Entry 6Q36 (X-ray diffraction, 2.01 A resolution); this record covers chains B and D of the 4 polymer chains in the assembly.

[Chain B]
Name: Transcriptional enhancer factor TEF-3
Organism: Homo sapiens
Notes: fragment: C-terminal domain, YAP binding domain
UniProt: Q15561 (TEAD4_HUMAN); residues 217-434 here = UniProt positions 217-434
Amino-acid sequence (220 residues; row label = number of the first residue in the row):
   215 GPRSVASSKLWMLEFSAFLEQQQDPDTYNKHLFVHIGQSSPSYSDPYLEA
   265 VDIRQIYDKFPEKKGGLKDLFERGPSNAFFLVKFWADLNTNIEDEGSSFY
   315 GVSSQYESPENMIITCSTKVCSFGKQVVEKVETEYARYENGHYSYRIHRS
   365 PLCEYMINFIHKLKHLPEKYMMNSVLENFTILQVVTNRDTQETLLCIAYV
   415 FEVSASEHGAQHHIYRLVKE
Not modelled in the structure: 215-216, 306-309
Differences from the reference sequence: expression tag (215-216)
Covalently attached groups: myristic acid (MYR) linked to C367

[Chain D]
Name: Ace-pro-6CW-arg-leu-arg-lys-2JH-hyp-asp-ser-phe-aln-lys-glu-pro-NH2
Amino-acid sequence (17 residues; each row starts with the number of its first residue):
     1 XPXRLRKXPDSFXKEPX
Modified positions: ACE (acetyl group) at position 1, 6CW (6-chloro-L-tryptophan) at position 3, 2JH (3-cyclobutyl-L-alanine) at position 8, ALN (naphthalen-2-yl-3-alanine) at position 13, NH2 (amino group) at position 17; P9 (4-hydroxyproline; HYP)

[Chain B / chain D interface]
Pairs across the interface (36; chain B residue first):
  E263(B) - P9(D)
  E263(B) - S11(D)  hydrogen bond
  A264(B) - P9(D)
  V265(B) - 2JH_8(D)
  V265(B) - P9(D)
  D266(B) - K7(D)  salt bridge
  Q269(B) - R6(D)  hydrogen bond (backbone-side chain)
  Q269(B) - K7(D)  hydrogen bond (side chain-backbone)
  I270(B) - 6CW_3(D)
  D272(B) - R6(D)  salt bridge
  K273(B) - 6CW_3(D)
  K273(B) - R6(D)
  L295(B) - F12(D)  hydrophobic
  K297(B) - F12(D)  hydrogen bond (side chain-backbone)
  K297(B) - ALN_13(D)
  W299(B) - S11(D)
  W299(B) - F12(D)
  W299(B) - K14(D)
  W299(B) - E15(D)
  W299(B) - P16(D)
  E391(B) - 6CW_3(D)
  V414(B) - 6CW_3(D)
  V414(B) - F12(D)  hydrophobic
  E416(B) - ALN_13(D)
  S418(B) - E15(D)  hydrogen bond
  A419(B) - E15(D)  hydrogen bond (backbone-side chain)
  S420(B) - E15(D)
  Q425(B) - E15(D)
  Q425(B) - P16(D)
  H426(B) - P16(D)
  H427(B) - S11(D)  hydrogen bond (side chain-backbone)
  H427(B) - K14(D)  hydrogen bond (side chain-backbone)
  H427(B) - P16(D)
  Y429(B) - P9(D)
  Y429(B) - S11(D)  hydrogen bond
  Y429(B) - F12(D)  hydrogen bond (side chain-backbone)
Interface residues without a listed pair, chain B (24 interface residues in all): F274, G423, E434

[In short]
The interface between chain B and chain D involves 24 residues on one side and 11 on the other, with 10
hydrogen bonds and 2 salt bridges. Polar contacts include D266(B)-K7(D), D272(B)-R6(D) and E263(B)-S11(D).
Covalently linked myristic acid: at C367(B).
Here chain B is Transcriptional enhancer factor TEF-3 (Homo sapiens) and chain D is
Ace-pro-6CW-arg-leu-arg-lys-2JH-hyp-asp-ser-phe-aln-lys-glu-pro-NH2. Entry 6Q36 (TEAD4(216-434) complexed with
optimized peptide 9 and myristoate (covalently bound) at 2.01A resolution: Structure-based design of ...) was
determined by X-ray diffraction (same publication as 6Q2X).
